Entry 9GNZ (electron microscopy, 3.70 A resolution); this record covers chains A and V of the 22 polymer chains in the assembly.

[Chain A]
Name: Flagellin
Source organism: Salmonella enterica
UniProtKB: Q6V2T3 (Q6V2T3_SALER); residues 1-495 here = UniProt positions 1-495
Chain sequence (495 residues; numbered 1 to 495; the number before each row is that of its first residue):
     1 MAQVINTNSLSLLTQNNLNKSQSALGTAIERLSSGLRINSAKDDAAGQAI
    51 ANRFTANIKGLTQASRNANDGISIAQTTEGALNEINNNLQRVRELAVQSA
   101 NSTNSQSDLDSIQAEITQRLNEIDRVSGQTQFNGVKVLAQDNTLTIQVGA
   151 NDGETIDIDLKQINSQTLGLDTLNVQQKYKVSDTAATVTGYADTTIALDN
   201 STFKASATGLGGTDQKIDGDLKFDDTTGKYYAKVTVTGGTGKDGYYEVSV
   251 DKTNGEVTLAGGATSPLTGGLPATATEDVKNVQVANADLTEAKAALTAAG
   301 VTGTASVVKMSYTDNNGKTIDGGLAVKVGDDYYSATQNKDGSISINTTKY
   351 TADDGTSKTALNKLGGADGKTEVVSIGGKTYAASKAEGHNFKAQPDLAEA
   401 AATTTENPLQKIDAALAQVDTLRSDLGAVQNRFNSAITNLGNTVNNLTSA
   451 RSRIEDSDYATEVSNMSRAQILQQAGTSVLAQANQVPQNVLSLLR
Unresolved in the structure: 1-2, 495

[Chain V]
Name: Flagellar hook-associated protein 2
Source organism: Salmonella enterica
UniProtKB: A0A663DCQ9 (A0A663DCQ9_SALER); numbering as in UniProt (aligned over 1-467)
Chain sequence (467 residues; numbered 1 to 467; the number before each row is that of its first residue):
     1 MASISSLGVGSNLPLDQLLTDLTKNEKGRLTPITKQQSANSAKLTAYGTL
    51 KSALEKFQTANTALNKADLFKSTVASSTTEDLKVSTTAGAAAGTYKINVT
   101 QLAAAQSLATKTTFATTKEQLGDTSVTSRTIKIEQPGRKEPLEIKLDKGD
   151 TSMEAIRDAINDADSGIAASIVKVKENEFQLVLTANSGTDNTMKITVEGD
   201 TKLNDLLAYDSTTNTGNMQELVKAENAKLNVNGIDIERQSNTVTDAPQGI
   251 TLTLTKKVTDATVTVTKDDTKAKEAIKSWVDAYNSLVDTFSSLTKYTAVE
   301 PGEEASDKNGALLGDSVVRTIQTGIRAQFANSGSNSAFKTMAEIGITQDG
   351 TSGKLKIDDDKLTKVLKDNTAAARELLVGDGKETGITTKIATEVKSYLAD
   401 DGIIDNAQDNVNATLKSLTKQYLSVSNSIDETVARYKAQFTQLDTMMSKL
   451 NNTSSYLTQQFTAMNKS
Unresolved in the structure: 1-2, 466-467

[How chain A and chain V interact]
Residue-residue contacts (25):
  Ile29(A) - Gly10(V)
  Ile29(A) - Ser448(V)
  Glu30(A) - Thr445(V)
  Arg31(A) - Ser5(V)
  Leu32(A) - Ser5(V)  hydrogen bond (backbone-side chain)
  Leu32(A) - Ser6(V)
  Leu32(A) - Val9(V)  hydrophobic
  Ser33(A) - Ser5(V)  hydrogen bond (backbone-side chain)
  Ser33(A) - Thr441(V)  hydrogen bond
  Ser33(A) - Asp444(V)
  Ser34(A) - Ser3(V)  hydrogen bond (backbone-backbone)
  Ser34(A) - Ile4(V)  hydrogen bond (backbone-backbone)
  Ser34(A) - Ser5(V)  hydrogen bond (backbone-side chain)
  Ser34(A) - Thr441(V)
  Gly35(A) - Ser3(V)
  Gly35(A) - Ile4(V)
  Gly35(A) - Ser5(V)  hydrogen bond (backbone-side chain)
  Leu36(A) - Ser3(V)
  Leu36(A) - Ile4(V)  hydrophobic
  Arg125(A) - Asp400(V)  salt bridge
  Gln473(A) - Asn452(V)
  Ser478(A) - Gln459(V)
  Leu480(A) - Tyr456(V)  hydrophobic
  Ala481(A) - Gln460(V)
  Asn484(A) - Gln460(V)
Interface residues without a listed pair, chain A (19 interface residues in all): Gln22, Leu25, Asn39, Met466, Thr477
Interface residues without a listed pair, chain V (18 interface residues in all): Leu7, Gln442, Lys449

[Summary]
The interface between chain A and chain V involves 19 residues on one side and 18 on the other, with 7
hydrogen bonds and 1 salt bridge. Among the polar pairs are Arg125(A)-Asp400(V), Leu32(A)-Ser5(V) and
Ser33(A)-Ser5(V).
Here chain A is Flagellin and chain V is Flagellar hook-associated protein 2, both from Salmonella enterica.
Entry 9GNZ (Salmonella cap-filament complex) was determined by electron microscopy together with 9GO6 and 9GSX
from the same study.
